PDB entry 8DYW | electron microscopy, 3.72 A resolution | chains I and U of the 21 polymer chains in the assembly

Chain I:
Molecule: Circumsporozoite protein
Organism: Plasmodium falciparum
Sequence (278 residues; numbered -84 to 193; the number before each row is that of its first residue; numbers below 1 keep their minus sign (Tyr-84 is residue -84)):
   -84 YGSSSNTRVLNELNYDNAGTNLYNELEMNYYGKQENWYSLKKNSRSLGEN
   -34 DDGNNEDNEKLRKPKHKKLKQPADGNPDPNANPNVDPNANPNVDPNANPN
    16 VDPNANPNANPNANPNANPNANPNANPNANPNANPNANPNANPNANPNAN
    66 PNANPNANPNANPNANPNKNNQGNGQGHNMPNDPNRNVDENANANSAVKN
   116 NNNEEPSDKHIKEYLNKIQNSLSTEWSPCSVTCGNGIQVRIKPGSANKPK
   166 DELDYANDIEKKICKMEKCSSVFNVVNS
Disordered / not traced: -84 to 0, 81-193

Chain U:
Molecule: 239 Fab heavy chain
Organism: Homo sapiens
Notes: antibody fragment or engineered binder
Sequence (450 residues; each row starts with the number of its first residue; a row labelled like 82A-82C holds insertion residues (82A, then the next letters in order)):
     1 QVQLVESGGGVVQPGRSLRLSCAASRLTFRNFGMHWVRQTPGKGLEWVAV
    51 IW
   52A H
    53 DGSNKFYADSVEGRFTISRDNSKNTLYLQM
82A-82C NSL
    83 RDEDTAIYYCAKDWGGAS
100A-100D DRVF
   101 DYWGRGTLVIVSSASTKGPSVFPLAPSSKSTSGGTAALGCLVKDYFPEPV
   151 TVSWNSGALTSGVHTFPAVLQSSGLYSLSSVVTVPSSSLGTQTYICNVNH
   201 KPSNTKVDKKVEPKSCDKTHTCPPCPAPELLGGPSVFLFPPKPKDTLMIS
   251 RTPEVTCVVVDVSHEDPEVKFNWYVDGVEVHNAKTKPREEQYNSTYRVVS
   301 VLTVLHQDWLNGKEYKCKVSNKALPAPIEKTISKAKGQPREPQVYTLPPS
   351 RDELTKNQVSLTCLVKGFYPSDIAVEWESNGQPENNYKTTPPVLDSDGSF
   401 FLYSKLTVDKSRWQQGNVFSCSVMHEALHNHYTQKSLSLSPG
Disordered / not traced: 114-442
Cystine bridges: Cys22-Cys92

Interface between chain I and chain U:
Pairs across the interface - 19 pairs, chain I then chain U:
  Asn65(I) - Phe58(U)
  Pro66(I) - Phe58(U)
  Asn67(I) - Arg100B(U)  hydrogen bond (backbone-side chain)
  Asn69(I) - Gly98(U)  hydrogen bond (side chain-backbone)
  Asn69(I) - Ala99(U)  hydrogen bond (side chain-backbone)
  Asn69(I) - Arg100B(U)
  Pro70(I) - Trp52(U)
  Pro70(I) - His52A(U)  hydrogen bond (backbone-backbone)
  Pro70(I) - Asp95(U)
  Pro70(I) - Arg100B(U)
  Asn71(I) - Asn31(U)
  Asn71(I) - Phe32(U)
  Asn71(I) - Gly33(U)  hydrogen bond (side chain-backbone)
  Asn71(I) - His52A(U)
  Asn71(I) - Asp95(U)  hydrogen bond
  Asn71(I) - Gly97(U)
  Asn71(I) - Arg100B(U)
  Ala72(I) - Asn31(U)
  Ala72(I) - His52A(U)
Interface residues without a listed pair, chain I (9 interface residues in all): Ala64, Ala68
Interface residues without a listed pair, chain U (14 interface residues in all): Val50, Ile51, Ser100

In short:
9 residues of chain I and 14 residues of chain U are in contact; the contacts include 6 hydrogen bonds. Among
the polar pairs are Asn67(I)-Arg100B(U), Asn69(I)-Gly98(U) and Asn69(I)-Ala99(U).
Here chain I is Circumsporozoite protein (Plasmodium falciparum) and chain U is 239 Fab heavy chain (Homo
sapiens). Entry 8DYW (Cryo-EM structure of 239 Fab in complex with recombinant shortened Plasmodium falciparum
circumsporozoite protein (rsCSP)) was determined by electron microscopy together with 8DYX, 8DYY, 8DZ4 and
8EKF from the same study.
